1K98 - chain A; structure by X-ray diffraction, 3.75 A resolution.

# Chain A
Protein: Methionine synthase
From: Escherichia coli
Notes: EC 2.1.1.13; fragment: c-terminal activation complex, residues 651-1227
Reference sequence: P13009 (METH_ECOLI); residues 651-1227 here = UniProt positions 651-1227
Amino-acid sequence (577 residues; each row starts with the number of its first residue):
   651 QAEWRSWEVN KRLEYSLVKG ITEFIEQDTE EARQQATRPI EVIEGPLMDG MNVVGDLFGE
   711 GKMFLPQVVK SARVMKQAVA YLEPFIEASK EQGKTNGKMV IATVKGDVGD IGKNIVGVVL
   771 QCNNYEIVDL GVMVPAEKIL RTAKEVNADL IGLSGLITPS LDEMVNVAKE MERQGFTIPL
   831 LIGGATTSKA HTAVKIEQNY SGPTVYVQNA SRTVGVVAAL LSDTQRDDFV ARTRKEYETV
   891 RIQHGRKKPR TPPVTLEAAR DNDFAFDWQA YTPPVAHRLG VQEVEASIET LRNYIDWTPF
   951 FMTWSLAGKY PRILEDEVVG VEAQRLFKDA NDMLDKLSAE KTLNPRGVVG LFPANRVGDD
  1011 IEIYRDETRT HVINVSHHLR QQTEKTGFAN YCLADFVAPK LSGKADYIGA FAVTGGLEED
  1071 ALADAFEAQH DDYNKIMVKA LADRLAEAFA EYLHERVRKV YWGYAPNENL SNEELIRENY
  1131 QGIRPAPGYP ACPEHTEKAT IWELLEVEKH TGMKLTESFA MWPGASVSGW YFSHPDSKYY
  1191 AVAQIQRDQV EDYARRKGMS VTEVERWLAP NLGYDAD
Construct notes: engineered mutation G759 (His in P13009)
Ligand contacts: cobalamin (B12): I751, V758, G759, D760, I761, G762, K763, I765, V766, G802, L803, S804, L806, I807, T808, L831, I832, G833, G834, A835, T836, V857, Q858, N859, A860, S861, T863, P949, T953, S955, D1093, R1094, E1097, A1136, P1137, G1138, Y1139, P1140, H1145, K1148, A1170, M1171, P1173, G1174, A1175, S1176, V1177, S1178
Swiss-Prot annotation at these positions:
  - binding site (methylcob(III)alamin): E694, G756 to V758, D760, S804, T808, A860
  - binding site (S-adenosyl-L-methionine): D946, R1134, Y1189, Y1190
  - mutagenesis: D757 (D757E: Decreases activity by about 70%; D757N: Decreases activity by about 45%), S810 (S810A: Decreases activity by about 40%)

# Summary
Ligands of chain A: cobalamin. Curated annotation (UniProt) lists 8 methylcob(III)alamin-binding residues, 4
S-adenosyl-L-methionine-binding residues and 2 mutagenesis sites.
Chain A is Methionine synthase (Escherichia coli); the structure, AdoMet complex of MetH C-terminal fragment,
was determined by X-ray diffraction, deposited together with 1K7Y.
